8HUA - chains B and C of the 3 polymer chains in the assembly; structure by X-ray diffraction, 2.12 A resolution.

== Chain B ==
Protein: Cytochrome c oxidase subunit 2
Organism: Thermus thermophilus HB8
Notes: EC 7.1.1.9
UniProt: Q5SJ80 (COX2_THET8); residue numbers follow UniProt; this construct covers 1-168
Sequence (168 residues; numbered 1 to 168; the number before each row is that of its first residue):
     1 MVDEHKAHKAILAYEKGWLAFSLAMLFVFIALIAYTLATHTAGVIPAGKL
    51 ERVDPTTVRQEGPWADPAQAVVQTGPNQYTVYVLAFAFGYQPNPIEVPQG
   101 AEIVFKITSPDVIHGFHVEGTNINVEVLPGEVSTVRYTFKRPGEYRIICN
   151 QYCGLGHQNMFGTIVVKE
Unresolved in the structure: 1
Ion coordination: dinuclear copper ion: His114, Cys149, Gln151, Cys153, His157, Met160
Curated features (UniProtKB/Swiss-Prot):
  - binding site (Cu cation): His114, Cys149, Cys153, His157

== Chain C ==
Protein: Cytochrome c oxidase polypeptide 2A
Organism: Thermus thermophilus HB8
Notes: EC 7.1.1.9
UniProt: P82543 (COXA_THET8); numbering as in UniProt (aligned over 1-34)
Sequence (34 residues; row label = number of the first residue in the row):
     1 MEEKPKGALAVILVLTLTILVFWLGVYAVFFARG
Unresolved in the structure: 1-3
Curated features (UniProtKB/Swiss-Prot):
  - modified residue: Met1 (N-formylmethionine)

== How chain B and chain C interact ==
Residue-residue contacts (27):
  Tyr14(B) - Lys4(C)
  Tyr14(B) - Pro5(C)
  Tyr14(B) - Leu9(C)  hydrophobic
  Trp18(B) - Ile12(C)  hydrophobic
  Trp18(B) - Thr16(C)
  Phe21(B) - Thr16(C)
  Phe29(B) - Ile19(C)  hydrophobic
  Phe29(B) - Leu20(C)  hydrophobic
  Phe29(B) - Trp23(C)  hydrophobic
  Leu32(B) - Trp23(C)  hydrophobic
  Leu32(B) - Tyr27(C)  hydrogen bond (backbone-side chain)
  Ile33(B) - Trp23(C)  hydrophobic
  Tyr35(B) - Tyr27(C)
  Tyr35(B) - Phe31(C)  hydrophobic
  Thr36(B) - Tyr27(C)
  Thr36(B) - Phe31(C)
  His40(B) - Gly34(C)  hydrogen bond (side chain-backbone)
  Thr41(B) - Phe30(C)
  Thr41(B) - Gly34(C)
  Gly120(B) - Arg33(C)
  Thr121(B) - Arg33(C)
  Asn122(B) - Phe30(C)  hydrogen bond (side chain-backbone)
  Asn122(B) - Arg33(C)
  Asn122(B) - Gly34(C)
  Tyr137(B) - Arg33(C)  hydrogen bond (side chain-backbone)
  Tyr137(B) - Gly34(C)
  Lys140(B) - Gly34(C)  hydrogen bond (side chain-backbone)
Also at the interface, not in a pair above, chain B (18 interface residues in all): Ala10, Ile11, Met25
Also at the interface, not in a pair above, chain C (14 interface residues in all): Leu15

== Overview ==
The interface between chain B and chain C involves 18 residues on one side and 14 on the other, with 5
hydrogen bonds. Polar contacts include Leu32(B)-Tyr27(C), His40(B)-Gly34(C) and Asn122(B)-Phe30(C). Curated
annotation (UniProt) lists 4 Cu cation-binding residues on chain B.
Chain B is Cytochrome c oxidase subunit 2 and chain C is Cytochrome c oxidase polypeptide 2A, both from
Thermus thermophilus HB8; the structure, Serial synchrotron crystallography structure of ba3-type cytochrome c
oxidase from Thermus thermophilus using a goniometer compatible ..., was determined by X-ray diffraction.
